Entry 7WVY (electron microscopy, 3.00 A resolution); this record covers chains B and C of the 5 polymer chains in the assembly.

Chain B:
Molecule: Guanine nucleotide-binding protein G(I)/G(S)/G(T) subunit beta-1
Source organism: Homo sapiens
UniProtKB: P62873 (GBB1_HUMAN); numbering as in UniProt (aligned over 2-340)
Amino-acid sequence (351 residues; numbered -10 to 340; the number before each row is that of its first residue; numbers below 1 keep their minus sign (Met-10 is residue -10)):
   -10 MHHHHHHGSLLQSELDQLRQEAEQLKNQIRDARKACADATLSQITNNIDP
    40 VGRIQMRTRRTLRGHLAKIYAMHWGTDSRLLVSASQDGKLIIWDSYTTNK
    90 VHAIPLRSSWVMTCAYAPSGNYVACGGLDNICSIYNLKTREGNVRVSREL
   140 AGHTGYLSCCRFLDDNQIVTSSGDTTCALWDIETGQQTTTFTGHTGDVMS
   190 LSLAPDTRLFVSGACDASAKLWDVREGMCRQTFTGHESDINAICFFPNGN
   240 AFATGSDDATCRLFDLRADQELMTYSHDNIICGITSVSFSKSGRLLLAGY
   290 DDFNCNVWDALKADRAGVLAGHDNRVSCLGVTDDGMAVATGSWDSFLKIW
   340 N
Unresolved in the structure: -10 to 6
Differences from the reference sequence: expression tag (-10 to 1)
Curated features (UniProtKB/Swiss-Prot):
  - modified residue: Ser2 (N-acetylserine), His266 (Phosphohistidine)
  - natural variant: Leu30 (L30F: In MRD42; uncertain significance), Arg52 (R52G: In MRD42), Gly64 (G64V: In MRD42), Asp76 (D76E: In MRD42; D76G: In MRD42), Gly77 (G77S: In MRD42), Lys78 (K78R: In MRD42), Ile80 (I80N: In MRD42; I80T: In MRD42), His91 (H91R: In MRD42; uncertain significance), Ala92 (A92T: In MRD42), Pro94 (P94S: In MRD42), Leu95 (L95P: In MRD42), Arg96 (R96L: In MRD42), 5 further natural variant entries in UniProt

Chain C:
Molecule: Guanine nucleotide-binding protein G(I)/G(S)/G(O) subunit gamma-2
Source organism: Homo sapiens
UniProtKB: P59768 (GBG2_HUMAN); residue numbers follow UniProt; this construct covers 1-71
Amino-acid sequence (71 residues; row label = number of the first residue in the row):
     1 MASNNTASIAQARKLVEQLKMEANIDRIKVSKAAADLMAYCEAHAKEDPL
    51 LTPVPASENPFREKKFFCAIL
Unresolved in the structure: 1-11, 63-71
Curated features (UniProtKB/Swiss-Prot):
  - modified residue: Ala2 (N-acetylalanine), Cys68 (Cysteine methyl ester)
  - lipidation: Cys68 (S-geranylgeranyl cysteine)

Interface between chain B and chain C:
Residue-residue contacts - 74 pairs, chain B then chain C:
  Ala11(B) - Leu15(C)  hydrophobic
  Ala11(B) - Leu19(C)
  Leu14(B) - Leu19(C)  hydrophobic
  Leu14(B) - Lys20(C)
  Ile18(B) - Ala23(C)  hydrophobic
  Ile18(B) - Arg27(C)
  Arg22(B) - Glu22(C)  salt bridge
  Cys25(B) - Arg27(C)  hydrogen bond (side chain-backbone)
  Cys25(B) - Ile28(C)  hydrogen bond (side chain-backbone)
  Cys25(B) - Val30(C)  hydrogen bond (backbone-backbone)
  Asp27(B) - Lys29(C)
  Asp27(B) - Val30(C)
  Asp27(B) - Ser31(C)  hydrogen bond
  Ala28(B) - Val30(C)
  Leu30(B) - Ala34(C)  hydrophobic
  Ile33(B) - Ser31(C)
  Ile37(B) - Glu42(C)
  Ile43(B) - Leu51(C)
  Arg48(B) - Phe61(C)
  Arg48(B) - Arg62(C)  hydrogen bond (backbone-side chain)
  Arg49(B) - Pro60(C)
  Arg49(B) - Phe61(C)
  Arg49(B) - Arg62(C)
  Ser84(B) - Phe61(C)
  Tyr85(B) - Pro60(C)  hydrophobic
  Tyr85(B) - Phe61(C)  hydrophobic
  Cys218(B) - Gln18(C)  hydrogen bond (backbone-side chain)
  Arg219(B) - Glu22(C)
  Gln220(B) - Glu22(C)
  Gln220(B) - Ile25(C)
  Thr221(B) - Gln18(C)
  Thr221(B) - Glu22(C)  hydrogen bond
  Phe235(B) - Leu37(C)  hydrophobic
  Phe235(B) - Tyr40(C)  hydrophobic
  Phe235(B) - Cys41(C)  hydrophobic
  Pro236(B) - Tyr40(C)  hydrophobic
  Asn237(B) - Tyr40(C)
  Ala240(B) - Leu37(C)  hydrophobic
  Asp254(B) - Ala33(C)
  Asp254(B) - Leu37(C)
  Arg256(B) - Asp26(C)
  Arg256(B) - Arg27(C)
  Arg256(B) - Ile28(C)  hydrogen bond (backbone-backbone)
  Arg256(B) - Asp36(C)  salt bridge
  Ala257(B) - Arg27(C)
  Ala257(B) - Ile28(C)
  Ala257(B) - Ala33(C)  hydrophobic
  Asp258(B) - Ile25(C)
  Asp258(B) - Arg27(C)  salt bridge
  Gln259(B) - Val30(C)
  Leu261(B) - Val30(C)  hydrophobic
  Ser279(B) - Asp48(C)  hydrogen bond
  Ser279(B) - Leu50(C)
  Lys280(B) - Glu47(C)
  Lys280(B) - Asp48(C)  hydrogen bond (backbone-side chain)
  Ser281(B) - Tyr40(C)
  Ser281(B) - Cys41(C)
  Ser281(B) - His44(C)
  Ser281(B) - Asp48(C)  hydrogen bond
  Gly282(B) - Cys41(C)
  Arg283(B) - Cys41(C)
  Arg283(B) - Leu51(C)
  Leu284(B) - Leu50(C)  hydrophobic
  Leu300(B) - Met38(C)  hydrophobic
  Asp323(B) - Pro49(C)
  Gly324(B) - Pro49(C)
  Gly324(B) - Leu50(C)
  Met325(B) - Pro49(C)  hydrophobic
  Met325(B) - Pro60(C)
  Met325(B) - Phe61(C)  hydrophobic
  Ala326(B) - Phe61(C)  hydrophobic
  Ile338(B) - Phe61(C)  hydrophobic
  Asn340(B) - Val54(C)
  Asn340(B) - Asn59(C)  hydrogen bond
Interface residues without a listed pair, chain B (57 interface residues in all): Leu7, Lys15, Ala26, Thr34, Asn36, Val40, Met45, Thr47, Trp63, Ser67, Asn239, Leu286, Val320, Val327, Trp339
Interface residues without a listed pair, chain C (36 interface residues in all): Val16, Met21, Ala45, Glu58

Overview:
The interface between chain B and chain C involves 57 residues on one side and 36 on the other, with 12
hydrogen bonds and 3 salt bridges. Polar contacts include Arg22(B)-Glu22(C), Arg256(B)-Asp36(C) and
Asp258(B)-Arg27(C).
Here chain B is Guanine nucleotide-binding protein G(I)/G(S)/G(T) subunit beta-1 and chain C is Guanine
nucleotide-binding protein G(I)/G(S)/G(O) subunit gamma-2, both from Homo sapiens. Entry 7WVY (Cryo-EM
structure of the human formyl peptide receptor 2 in complex with Abeta42 and Gi2) was determined by electron
microscopy (same publication as 7WVU, 7WVV, 7WVW and 7WVX).
